Entry 7K5B (electron microscopy, 4.50 A resolution (low resolution: residue-level contacts below are approximate; hydrogen-bond / salt-bridge calls are withheld)); this record covers chains D and M of the 18 polymer chains in the assembly.

== Chain D ==
Molecule: Dynein intermediate chain 2
Source organism: Tetrahymena thermophila
UniProtKB: I7M008 (I7M008_TETTS); residues 61-655 here = UniProt positions 61-655
Amino-acid sequence (595 residues; each row starts with the number of its first residue):
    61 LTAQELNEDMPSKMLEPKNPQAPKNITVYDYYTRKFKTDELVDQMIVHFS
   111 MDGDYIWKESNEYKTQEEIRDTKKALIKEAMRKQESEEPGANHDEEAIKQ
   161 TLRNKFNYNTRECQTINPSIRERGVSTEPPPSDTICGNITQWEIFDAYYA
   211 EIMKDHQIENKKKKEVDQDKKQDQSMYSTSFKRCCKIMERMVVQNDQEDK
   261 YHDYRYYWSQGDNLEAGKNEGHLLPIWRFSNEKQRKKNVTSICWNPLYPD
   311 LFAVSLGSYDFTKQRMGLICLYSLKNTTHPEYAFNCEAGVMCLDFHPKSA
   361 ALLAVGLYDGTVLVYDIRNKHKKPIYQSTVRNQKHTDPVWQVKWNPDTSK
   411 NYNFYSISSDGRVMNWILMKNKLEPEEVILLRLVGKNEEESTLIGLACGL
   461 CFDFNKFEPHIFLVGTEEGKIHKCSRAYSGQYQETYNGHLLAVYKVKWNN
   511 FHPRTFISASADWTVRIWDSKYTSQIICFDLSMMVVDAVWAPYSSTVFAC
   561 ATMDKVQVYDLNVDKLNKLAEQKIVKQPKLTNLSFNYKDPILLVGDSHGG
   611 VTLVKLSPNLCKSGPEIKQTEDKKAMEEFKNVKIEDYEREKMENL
Disordered / not traced: 270-277, 443-450

== Chain M ==
Molecule: Dynein light chain
Source organism: Tetrahymena thermophila
UniProtKB: Q1HFW0 (Q1HFW0_TETTH); residues 1-87 here = UniProt positions 1-87
Amino-acid sequence (87 residues; each row starts with the number of its first residue):
     1 MNHEPEVKATDMEEDMIKRVKEIAINAVKEYKQEKQIAHYIKYEFDKIDG
    51 YGWNCIVGRNFGSHIIHQTKKYIFFKINELCLLLWKA

== Interface between chain D and chain M ==
Contacting residue pairs - 45 pairs, chain D then chain M:
  Val88(D) - Lys32(M)
  Val88(D) - Gln33(M)
  Tyr89(D) - Lys32(M)
  Asp90(D) - Tyr31(M)
  Asp90(D) - Lys32(M)
  Tyr91(D) - Val28(M)
  Tyr91(D) - Glu34(M)
  Tyr91(D) - Ile77(M)
  Tyr91(D) - Asn78(M)
  Tyr91(D) - Glu79(M)
  Tyr91(D) - Leu80(M)
  Tyr92(D) - Val28(M)
  Tyr92(D) - Lys29(M)
  Arg94(D) - Asn78(M)
  Arg94(D) - Glu79(M)
  Lys97(D) - Lys32(M)
  Ile129(D) - Tyr51(M)
  Thr132(D) - Tyr51(M)
  Phe166(D) - Thr69(M)
  Asn167(D) - Thr69(M)
  Tyr168(D) - Ile66(M)
  Asn169(D) - Ile66(M)
  Asn169(D) - His67(M)
  Thr170(D) - Ile65(M)
  Thr170(D) - Ile66(M)
  Arg171(D) - Asp11(M)
  Arg171(D) - Ser63(M)
  Arg171(D) - His64(M)
  Arg171(D) - Ile65(M)
  Arg171(D) - His67(M)
  Glu172(D) - Ser63(M)
  Glu172(D) - His64(M)
  Cys173(D) - Gly62(M)
  Cys173(D) - Ser63(M)
  Cys173(D) - His64(M)
  Cys173(D) - Phe74(M)
  Gln174(D) - Phe61(M)
  Gln174(D) - Gly62(M)
  Gln174(D) - Ser63(M)
  Thr175(D) - Arg59(M)
  Thr175(D) - Asn60(M)
  Thr175(D) - Phe61(M)
  Thr175(D) - Gly62(M)
  Thr175(D) - Cys81(M)
  Asn177(D) - Asn60(M)
Other interface residues (no listed pair), chain D (21 interface residues in all): Ile176
Other interface residues (no listed pair), chain M (32 interface residues in all): Met1, Asn2, Thr10, Ile25, Gly58, Gln68, Tyr72, Ala87

== Summary ==
21 residues of chain D face 32 of chain M across their interface.
Chain D is Dynein intermediate chain 2 and chain M is Dynein light chain, both from Tetrahymena thermophila;
the structure, Structure of outer-arm dynein bound to microtubule doublet in microtubule binding state 2
(MTBS-2), was determined by electron microscopy, deposited together with 7K58, 7KEK, 7MWG and 7N32.
